Entry 4O4B (X-ray diffraction, 1.80 A resolution); this record covers chains A and B.

== Chain A ==
Protein: Extracellular solute-binding protein family 1
Source organism: Escherichia coli
UniProtKB: C9QV44 (C9QV44_ECOD1); residues 1-366 here correspond to UniProt positions 27-392 (UniProt number = residue number + 26)
Chain sequence (396 residues; row label = number of the first residue in the row; numbers below 1 keep their minus sign (Met-9 is residue -9)):
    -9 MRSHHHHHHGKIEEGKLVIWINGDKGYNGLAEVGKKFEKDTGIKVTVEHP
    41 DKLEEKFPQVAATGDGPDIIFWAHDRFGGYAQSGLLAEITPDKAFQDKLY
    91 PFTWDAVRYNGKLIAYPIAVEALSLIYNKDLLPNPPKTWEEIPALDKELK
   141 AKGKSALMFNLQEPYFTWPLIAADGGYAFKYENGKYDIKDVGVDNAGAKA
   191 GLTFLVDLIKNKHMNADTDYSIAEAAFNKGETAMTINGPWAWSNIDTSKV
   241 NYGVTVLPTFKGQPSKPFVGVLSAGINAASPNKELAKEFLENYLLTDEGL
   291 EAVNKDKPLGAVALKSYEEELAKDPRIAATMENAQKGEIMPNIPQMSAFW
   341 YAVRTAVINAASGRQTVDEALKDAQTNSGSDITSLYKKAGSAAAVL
Disordered / not traced: -9 to 0, 375-386
Differences from the reference sequence: expression tag (-9 to 0, 367-386)

== Chain B ==
Protein: Inositol hexakisphosphate kinase
Source organism: Entamoeba histolytica
Notes: EC 2.7.4.21
UniProtKB: N9UNA8 (N9UNA8_ENTHI); numbering as in UniProt (aligned over 32-270)
Chain sequence (250 residues; row label = number of the first residue in the row):
    21 EENLYFQGSFTDGQYLLKPCLSHRERDFYLHIKDDKEWTGTGIIPKFYGV
    71 ELHEFGFGELEFIRMENLMYKYKRPFVLDLKIGTQTWDPETASSKMKKRL
   121 VVDSTSTTTSLGVRFSGMERNIGEEKPILYSRYLCTHEVNTRDSLKEYIK
   171 LFFNDGKKYRKELVPYFISQLDKMIEVMKKREYKMFSSSVLFVYDSTTTL
   221 EDKKYNCKMIDFAHNWILSEEECTVEDGFLFGLNNLKSILEDIENEFKSL
Differences from the reference sequence: expression tag (21-31)
From the paper describing this entry:
  - catalytic residues: Lys101 (by similarity / conservation)

== How chain A and chain B interact ==
Residue-residue contacts (23; chain A residue first):
  Arg66(A) with Gly76(B), hydrogen bond (side chain-backbone)
  Ser337(A) with Phe75(B), hydrogen bond (side chain-backbone); Gly76(B)
  Tyr341(A) with Phe30(B), hydrophobic; Asp32(B); Leu37(B); Phe75(B), hydrophobic
  Thr345(A) with Asp32(B)
  Asn349(A) with Asp32(B), hydrogen bond; Gly33(B)
  Arg354(A) with Tyr90(B)
  Gln355(A) with Gly33(B)
  Asp363(A) with Thr31(B)
  Asn367(A) with Phe30(B); Thr31(B), hydrogen bond (side chain-backbone)
  Ser370(A) with Gly28(B), hydrogen bond (side chain-backbone); Ser29(B), hydrogen bond (side chain-backbone); Phe30(B)
  Asp371(A) with Gln27(B), hydrogen bond; Gly28(B)
  Ile372(A) with Phe30(B), hydrophobic
  Ser374(A) with Phe77(B); Leu80(B)
Interface residues without a listed pair, chain A (15 interface residues in all): Ala338, Glu359
Interface residues without a listed pair, chain B (14 interface residues in all): Lys91

== Summary ==
15 residues of chain A and 14 residues of chain B are in contact; the contacts include 7 hydrogen bonds. Polar
contacts include Arg66(A)-Gly76(B), Ser337(A)-Phe75(B) and Asn349(A)-Asp32(B). The paper reports the catalytic
residue Lys101(B).
Chain A is Extracellular solute-binding protein family 1 (Escherichia coli) and chain B is Inositol
hexakisphosphate kinase (Entamoeba histolytica); the structure, Crystal Structure of an Inositol
hexakisphosphate kinase EhIP6KA as a fusion protein with maltose binding protein, was determined by X-ray
diffraction together with 4O4C, 4O4D, 4O4E and 4O4F from the same study.
